8YNK - chains B and C of the 8 polymer chains in the assembly; structure by electron microscopy, 3.62 A resolution.

== Chain B (and C) ==
Protein: Caspase-8 subunit p10
Organism: Homo sapiens
Notes: chain C of this document is another copy of the same molecule, construct and numbering; everything in this record applies to it too
UniProtKB: Q14790 (CASP8_HUMAN); residues 1-479 here = UniProt positions 1-479
Sequence (479 residues; row label = number of the first residue in the row):
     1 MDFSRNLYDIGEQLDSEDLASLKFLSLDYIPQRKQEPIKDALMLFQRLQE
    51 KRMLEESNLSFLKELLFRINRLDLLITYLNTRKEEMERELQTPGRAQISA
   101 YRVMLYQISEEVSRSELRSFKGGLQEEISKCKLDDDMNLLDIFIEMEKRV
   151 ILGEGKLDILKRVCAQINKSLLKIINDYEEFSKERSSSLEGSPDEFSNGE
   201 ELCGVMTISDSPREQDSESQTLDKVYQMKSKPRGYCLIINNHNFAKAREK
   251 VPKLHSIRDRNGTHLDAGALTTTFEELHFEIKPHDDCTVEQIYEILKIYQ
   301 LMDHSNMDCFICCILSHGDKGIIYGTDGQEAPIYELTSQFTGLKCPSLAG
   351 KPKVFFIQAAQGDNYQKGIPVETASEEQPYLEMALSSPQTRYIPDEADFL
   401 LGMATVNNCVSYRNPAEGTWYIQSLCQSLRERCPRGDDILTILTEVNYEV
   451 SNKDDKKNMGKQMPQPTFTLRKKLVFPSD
Unresolved in the structure: 183-479
Sequence notes: engineered mutation Gly122 (Phe in Q14790), Gly123 (Leu in Q14790), Ala360 (Cys in Q14790), Ala374 (Asp in Q14790), Ala384 (Asp in Q14790)
Swiss-Prot annotation at these positions:
  - active site: His317
  - site: Asp216, Ser217 (Cleavage)
  - modified residue: Ser188 (Phosphoserine), Ser211 (Phosphoserine), Lys224 (N6-acetyllysine), Tyr334 (Phosphotyrosine), Tyr380 (Phosphotyrosine), Ser387 (Phosphoserine), Arg413 (Microbial infection: ADP-riboxanated arginine)
  - natural variant: Arg248 (R248W: In CASP8D), Asp285 (D285H: Associated with protection against breast cancer)
  - mutagenesis: Asp73 (D73A: Abolishes binding to FLASH. Induces NF-kappa-B activation), Tyr380 (Y380E: Phosphomimetic mutant which does not affect interaction with PIK3R1 or DISC-mediated processing; Y380F: Abolishes phosphorylation at this site ...), Ser387 (S387A: Impaired CDK1-mediated phosphorylation and enhanced apoptosis), Arg413 (R413A: Abolished ADP-riboxanation by C.violaceum CopC)
From the paper describing this entry:
  - mutagenesis - E12A/F122G/L123G, N70A/F122G/L123G, E110A/F122G/L123G: unchanged binding to CASP8 and FADD-like apoptosis regulator subunit p43

== Interface between chain B and chain C ==
Pairs across the interface (17):
  Glu12(B) with Pro31(C); Arg33(C), salt bridge; Lys34(C), salt bridge
  Gln13(B) with Pro31(C); Gln32(C)
  Asp15(B) with Glu36(C)
  Ser16(B) with Glu36(C), hydrogen bond
  Glu17(B) with Lys132(C), salt bridge
  Asp40(B) with Arg33(C), salt bridge
  Leu72(B) with Lys148(C), hydrogen bond (backbone-backbone); Val150(C)
  Asp73(B) with Glu147(C); Lys148(C), hydrogen bond (backbone-backbone); Val150(C)
  Glu110(B) with Cys131(C), hydrogen bond (backbone-side chain)
  Glu111(B) with Ser129(C)
  Val112(B) with Cys131(C)
Also at the interface, not in a pair above, chain B (15 interface residues in all): Tyr8, Leu42, Arg71, Arg114
Also at the interface, not in a pair above, chain C (14 interface residues in all): Lys130, Asp134, Arg149

== Summary ==
15 residues of chain B and 14 residues of chain C are in contact; the contacts include 4 hydrogen bonds and 4
salt bridges. Polar pairs include Glu12(B)-Arg33(C), Glu12(B)-Lys34(C) and Glu17(B)-Lys132(C). The paper
reports that E12A/F122G/L123G, N70A/F122G/L123G and E110A/F122G/L123G of chain B leave binding to CASP8 and
FADD-like apoptosis regulator subunit p43 unchanged.
Both chains are Caspase-8 subunit p10 (Homo sapiens). Entry 8YNK (Structure of the Caspase-8/cFLIP death
effector domain assembly) was determined by electron microscopy (same publication as 8YM4, 8YM5, 8YM6, 8YNI,
8YNL, 8YNM and 8YNN).
